1M7O - chains A and B; structure by X-ray diffraction, 2.40 A resolution.

== Chain A (and B) ==
Molecule: Triosephosphate Isomerase
Source organism: Plasmodium falciparum
Notes: EC 5.3.1.1; chain B of this document is another copy of the same molecule, construct and numbering; everything in this record applies to it too
Reference sequence: Q07412 (TPIS_PLAFA); numbering as in UniProt (aligned over 1-248)
Chain sequence (248 residues; each row starts with the number of its first residue):
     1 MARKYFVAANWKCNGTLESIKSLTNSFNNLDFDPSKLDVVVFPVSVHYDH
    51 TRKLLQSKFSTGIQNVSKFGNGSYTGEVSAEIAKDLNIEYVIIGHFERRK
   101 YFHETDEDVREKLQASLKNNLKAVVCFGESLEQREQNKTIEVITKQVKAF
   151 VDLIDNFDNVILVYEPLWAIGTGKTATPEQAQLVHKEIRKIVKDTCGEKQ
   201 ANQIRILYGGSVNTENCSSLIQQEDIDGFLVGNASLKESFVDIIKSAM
Unresolved in the structure: 1-2
Differences from the reference sequence: conflict Val163 (Ala in Q07412)
Swiss-Prot annotation at these positions:
  - active site: His95 (Electrophile), Glu165 (Proton acceptor)
  - binding site (D-glyceraldehyde 3-phosphate): Asn10, Lys12, Gly171, Leu230, Gly232, Asn233
Ligand contacts: 3-phosphoglyceric acid (3PG): Asn10, Lys12, His95, Phe96, Glu97, Glu165, Gly209, Gly210, Ser211, Val212, Leu230, Val231, Gly232, Asn233

== Chain A / chain B interface ==
Pairs across the interface - 73 pairs, chain A then chain B:
  Asn10(A) - Thr75(B)  hydrogen bond
  Lys12(A) - Gly72(B)
  Lys12(A) - Ser73(B)
  Lys12(A) - Thr75(B)
  Cys13(A) - Asn71(B)  hydrogen bond (backbone-side chain)
  Cys13(A) - Gly72(B)  hydrogen bond (backbone-backbone)
  Cys13(A) - Tyr74(B)
  Cys13(A) - Glu77(B)  hydrogen bond (side chain-backbone)
  Cys13(A) - Ser79(B)
  Cys13(A) - Ile82(B)  hydrophobic
  Asn14(A) - Gly72(B)
  Gly15(A) - Ile82(B)
  Thr16(A) - Asp85(B)
  Leu17(A) - Asp85(B)  hydrogen bond (backbone-side chain)
  Leu17(A) - Leu86(B)  hydrophobic
  Val44(A) - Ile82(B)  hydrophobic
  Ser45(A) - Ser45(B)  hydrogen bond
  Ser45(A) - Val46(B)
  Ser45(A) - Val78(B)
  Val46(A) - Ser45(B)
  Val46(A) - Ile82(B)  hydrophobic
  Val46(A) - Leu86(B)  hydrophobic
  His47(A) - Ile82(B)
  Lys53(A) - Lys53(B)
  Gln64(A) - Thr75(B)
  Gln64(A) - Gly76(B)  hydrogen bond (side chain-backbone)
  Phe69(A) - Tyr101(B)  hydrophobic
  Gly70(A) - Cys13(B)
  Asn71(A) - Cys13(B)
  Gly72(A) - Lys12(B)
  Gly72(A) - Cys13(B)  hydrogen bond (backbone-backbone)
  Gly72(A) - Asn14(B)  hydrogen bond (backbone-side chain)
  Ser73(A) - Lys12(B)
  Ser73(A) - Glu97(B)
  Tyr74(A) - Cys13(B)
  Tyr74(A) - Glu97(B)  hydrogen bond (backbone-side chain)
  Tyr74(A) - Tyr101(B)  hydrophobic
  Thr75(A) - Asn10(B)  hydrogen bond
  Thr75(A) - Lys12(B)
  Thr75(A) - Gln64(B)
  Thr75(A) - His95(B)
  Thr75(A) - Glu97(B)  hydrogen bond (backbone-side chain)
  Thr75(A) - Arg98(B)  hydrogen bond (backbone-side chain)
  Gly76(A) - Gln64(B)  hydrogen bond (backbone-side chain)
  Gly76(A) - Arg98(B)
  Glu77(A) - Cys13(B)  hydrogen bond (backbone-side chain)
  Glu77(A) - Arg98(B)  salt bridge
  Glu77(A) - Phe102(B)
  Val78(A) - Val44(B)  hydrophobic
  Val78(A) - Ser45(B)
  Ser79(A) - Cys13(B)  hydrogen bond (backbone-side chain)
  Ile82(A) - Cys13(B)  hydrophobic
  Ile82(A) - Asn14(B)
  Ile82(A) - Gly15(B)
  Ile82(A) - Val44(B)  hydrophobic
  Ile82(A) - Val46(B)  hydrophobic
  Ile82(A) - His47(B)
  Asp85(A) - Thr16(B)
  Asp85(A) - Leu17(B)  hydrogen bond (side chain-backbone)
  Leu86(A) - Leu17(B)  hydrophobic
  Leu86(A) - Val46(B)  hydrophobic
  His95(A) - Thr75(B)
  Glu97(A) - Ser73(B)
  Glu97(A) - Tyr74(B)
  Glu97(A) - Thr75(B)  hydrogen bond
  Arg98(A) - Thr75(B)  hydrogen bond (side chain-backbone)
  Arg98(A) - Gly76(B)
  Arg98(A) - Glu77(B)  salt bridge
  Tyr101(A) - Phe69(B)  hydrophobic
  Tyr101(A) - Ser73(B)
  Tyr101(A) - Tyr74(B)  hydrophobic
  Phe102(A) - Phe69(B)  hydrophobic
  Phe102(A) - Glu77(B)
Other interface residues (no listed pair), chain A (36 interface residues in all): Asp49, His50, Asn65, Asn233
Other interface residues (no listed pair), chain B (36 interface residues in all): Asp49, Ile63, Gly70, Ile88, Asn233

== In short ==
The chain A/chain B interface involves 36 residues from each chain; the contacts include 19 hydrogen bonds and
2 salt bridges. Among the polar pairs are Glu77(A)-Arg98(B), Asn10(A)-Thr75(B) and Cys13(A)-Asn71(B). Bound to
chain A: 3-phosphoglyceric acid.
Both chains are Triosephosphate Isomerase (Plasmodium falciparum). Entry 1M7O (Plasmodium Falciparum
Triosephosphate isomerase (PfTIM) compled to substrate analog 3-phosphoglycerate (3PG)) was determined by
X-ray diffraction together with 1M7P from the same study.
